Entry 7EGM (electron microscopy, 3.60 A resolution); this record covers chains B and C of the 8 polymer chains in the assembly.

Chain B:
Molecule: SWI/SNF chromatin-remodeling complex subunit SWI1
From: Saccharomyces cerevisiae (strain ATCC 204508 / S288c)
UniProtKB: P09547 (SWI1_YEAST); residues 251-1314 here = UniProt positions 251-1314
Sequence (1093 residues; each row starts with the number of its first residue):
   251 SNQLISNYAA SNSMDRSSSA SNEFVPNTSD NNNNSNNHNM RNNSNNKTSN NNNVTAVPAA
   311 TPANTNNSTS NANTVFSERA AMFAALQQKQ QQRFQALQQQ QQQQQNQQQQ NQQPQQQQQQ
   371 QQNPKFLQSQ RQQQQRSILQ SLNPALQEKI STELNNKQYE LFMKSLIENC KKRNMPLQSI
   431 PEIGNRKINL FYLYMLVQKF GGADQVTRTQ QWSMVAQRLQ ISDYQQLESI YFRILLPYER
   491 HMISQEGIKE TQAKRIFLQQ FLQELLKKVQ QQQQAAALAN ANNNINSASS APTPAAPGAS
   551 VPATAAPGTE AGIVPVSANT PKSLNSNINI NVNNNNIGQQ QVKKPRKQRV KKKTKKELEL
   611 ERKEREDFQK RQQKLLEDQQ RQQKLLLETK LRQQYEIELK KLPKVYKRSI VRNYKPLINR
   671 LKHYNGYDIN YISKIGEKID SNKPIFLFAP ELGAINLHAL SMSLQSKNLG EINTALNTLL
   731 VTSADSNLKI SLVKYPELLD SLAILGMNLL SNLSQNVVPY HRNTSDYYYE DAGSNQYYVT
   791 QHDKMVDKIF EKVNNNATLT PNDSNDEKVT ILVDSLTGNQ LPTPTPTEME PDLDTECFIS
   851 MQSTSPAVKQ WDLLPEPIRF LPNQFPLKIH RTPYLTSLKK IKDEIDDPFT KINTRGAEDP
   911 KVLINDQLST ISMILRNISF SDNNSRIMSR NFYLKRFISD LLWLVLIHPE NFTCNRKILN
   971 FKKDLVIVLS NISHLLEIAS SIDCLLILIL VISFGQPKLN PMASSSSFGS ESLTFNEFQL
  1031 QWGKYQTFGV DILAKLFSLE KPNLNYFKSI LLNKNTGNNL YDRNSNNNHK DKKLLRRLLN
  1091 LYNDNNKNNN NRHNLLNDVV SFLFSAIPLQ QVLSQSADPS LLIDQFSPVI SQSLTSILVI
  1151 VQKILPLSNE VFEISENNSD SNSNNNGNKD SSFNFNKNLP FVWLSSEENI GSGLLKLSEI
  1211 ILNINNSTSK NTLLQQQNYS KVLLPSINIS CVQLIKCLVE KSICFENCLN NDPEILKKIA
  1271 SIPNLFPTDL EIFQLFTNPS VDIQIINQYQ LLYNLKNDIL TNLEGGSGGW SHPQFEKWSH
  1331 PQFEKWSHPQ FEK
Unresolved in the structure: 251-675, 782-790, 807-854, 1010-1020, 1064-1077, 1094-1101, 1126-1128, 1157-1182, 1218-1230, 1315-1343
Sequence notes: expression tag (1315-1343)
Swiss-Prot annotation at these positions:
  - zinc finger: C1241 to C1258 (C4-type)

Chain C:
Molecule: SWI/SNF chromatin-remodeling complex subunit SNF5
From: Saccharomyces cerevisiae (strain ATCC 204508 / S288c)
UniProtKB: P18480 (SNF5_YEAST); numbering as in UniProt (aligned over 1-905)
Sequence (918 residues; each row starts with the number of its first residue):
     1 MNNQPQGTNS VPNSIGNIFS NIGTPSFNMA QIPQQLYQSL TPQQLQMIQQ RHQQLLRSRL
    61 QQQQQQQQQT SPPPQTHQSP PPPPQQSQPI ANQSATSTPP PPPAPHNLHP QIGQVPLAPA
   121 PINLPPQIAQ LPLATQQQVL NKLRQQAIAK NNPQVVNAIT VAQQQVQRQI EQQKGQQTAQ
   181 TQLEQQRQLL VQQQQQQQLR NQIQRQQQQQ FRHHVQIQQQ QQKQQQQQQQ HQQQQQQQQQ
   241 QQQQQQQQQQ QQQQQQQQQQ QQQQQQQQGQ IPQSQQVPQV RSMSGQPPTN VQPTIGQLPQ
   301 LPKLNLPKYQ TIQYDPPETK LPYPTYWSDK KADTDTLLYE QIIQRDKINK YSLIRETNGY
   361 DPFSIYGFSN KEYISRLWHT LKYYQDLKNT RMKSITSTSQ KIPSASIWGN GYSGYGNGIT
   421 NTTTRVIPQV EVGNRKHYLE DKLKVYKQAM NETSEQLVPI RLEFDQDRDR FFLRDTLLWN
   481 KNDKLIKIED FVDDMLRDYR FEDATREQHI DTICQSIQEQ IQEFQGNPYI ELNQDRLGGD
   541 DLRIRIKLDI VVGQNQLIDQ FEWDISNSDN CPEEFAESMC QELELPGEFV TAIAHSIREQ
   601 VHMYHKSLAL LGYNFDGSAI EDDDIRSRML PTITLDDVYR PAAESKIFTP NLLQISAAEL
   661 ERLDKDKDRD TRRKRRQGRS NRRGMLALSG TSASNTSMNG VHNTVAAGNA SSLPPGEILL
   721 PDIADIPRTF RTPVPSTLMP GGVDVGPSVE SYELRNTTTY KSRPDRPKPV SPPCYIIDHI
   781 PGHSLLLSIK LPGKVNTKEE FAAAPNDTSS GTNAMLPSPE SLKTKLNSNI RAGVTIPSIP
   841 NPIANHTVTN SPNPTLQPVI PGGAASKSVP TPSLPIAPPV APHDSEATLL TNSNNGSSNN
   901 NTQNTGGSGG DYKDDDDK
Unresolved in the structure: 1-367, 667-719, 758-918
Sequence notes: expression tag (906-918)
Swiss-Prot annotation at these positions:
  - modified residue: S818 (Phosphoserine)

Interface between chain B and chain C:
Pairs across the interface - 66 pairs, chain B then chain C:
  Y677(B) - F368(C)
  Y677(B) - N370(C)
  D678(B) - N370(C)  hydrogen bond
  D678(B) - I374(C)
  Y681(B) - I374(C)  hydrophobic
  Y681(B) - W378(C)  hydrogen bond
  I682(B) - Y373(C)  hydrophobic
  I685(B) - I374(C)  hydrophobic
  I685(B) - W378(C)
  K688(B) - L381(C)
  I689(B) - L377(C)
  I689(B) - L381(C)
  N692(B) - Y384(C)
  N692(B) - Q385(C)  hydrogen bond
  K693(B) - Y384(C)
  P694(B) - Y384(C)
  I695(B) - W408(C)
  F696(B) - W408(C)
  L697(B) - W408(C)
  F698(B) - R391(C)
  A699(B) - T424(C)
  P700(B) - T424(C)  hydrogen bond (backbone-side chain)
  E701(B) - R391(C)  salt bridge
  E701(B) - I395(C)
  E701(B) - W408(C)  hydrogen bond
  L702(B) - T424(C)
  G703(B) - T420(C)
  G703(B) - T424(C)
  G703(B) - R425(C)
  A704(B) - I419(C)
  A704(B) - T420(C)  hydrogen bond (backbone-backbone)
  A704(B) - T422(C)
  A704(B) - R425(C)
  I705(B) - T424(C)
  I705(B) - R425(C)  hydrogen bond (backbone-backbone)
  I705(B) - V426(C)
  I705(B) - I427(C)  hydrogen bond (backbone-backbone)
  N706(B) - N417(C)
  N706(B) - I427(C)
  N706(B) - Q429(C)  hydrogen bond (side chain-backbone)
  N706(B) - V430(C)
  L707(B) - I427(C)  hydrogen bond (backbone-backbone)
  L707(B) - P428(C)  hydrophobic
  H708(B) - Q429(C)
  H708(B) - H437(C)
  A709(B) - Y412(C)
  L738(B) - T424(C)
  L738(B) - V426(C)  hydrophobic
  K739(B) - V426(C)
  K744(B) - P428(C)
  Y745(B) - Q429(C)
  Y745(B) - L439(C)
  P746(B) - L439(C)
  E747(B) - L439(C)
  E747(B) - K442(C)  salt bridge
  I754(B) - K442(C)
  H792(B) - D569(C)  salt bridge
  Q860(B) - M450(C)
  W861(B) - Y446(C)  hydrogen bond
  W861(B) - M450(C)
  L863(B) - K442(C)
  L863(B) - Y446(C)  hydrophobic
  F942(B) - L443(C)  hydrophobic
  Y943(B) - D441(C)  hydrogen bond (side chain-backbone)
  Y943(B) - K442(C)
  Y943(B) - L443(C)
Interface residues without a listed pair, chain B (43 interface residues in all): G676, D750, Q791, K859, D862
Interface residues without a listed pair, chain C (36 interface residues in all): S369, L387, G418, C571

Summary:
The interface between chain B and chain C involves 43 residues on one side and 36 on the other; the contacts
include 12 hydrogen bonds and 3 salt bridges. Polar pairs include E701(B)-R391(C), E747(B)-K442(C) and
H792(B)-D569(C).
Here chain B is SWI/SNF chromatin-remodeling complex subunit SWI1 and chain C is SWI/SNF chromatin-remodeling
complex subunit SNF5, both from Saccharomyces cerevisiae (strain ATCC 204508 / S288c). Entry 7EGM (The SRM
module of SWI/SNF-nucleosome complex) was determined by electron microscopy together with 7EG6 and 7EGP from
the same study.
